PDB entry 3WXZ | X-ray diffraction, 2.30 A resolution | chains A and B

# Chain A (and B)
Name: Putative uncharacterized protein csyB
Source organism: Aspergillus oryzae
Notes: chain B of this document is another copy of the same molecule, construct and numbering; everything in this record applies to it too
Reference sequence: Q53U84 (Q53U84_ASPOZ); numbering as in UniProt (aligned over 1-397)
Sequence (417 residues; each row starts with the number of its first residue; numbers below 1 keep their minus sign (Met-19 is residue -19)):
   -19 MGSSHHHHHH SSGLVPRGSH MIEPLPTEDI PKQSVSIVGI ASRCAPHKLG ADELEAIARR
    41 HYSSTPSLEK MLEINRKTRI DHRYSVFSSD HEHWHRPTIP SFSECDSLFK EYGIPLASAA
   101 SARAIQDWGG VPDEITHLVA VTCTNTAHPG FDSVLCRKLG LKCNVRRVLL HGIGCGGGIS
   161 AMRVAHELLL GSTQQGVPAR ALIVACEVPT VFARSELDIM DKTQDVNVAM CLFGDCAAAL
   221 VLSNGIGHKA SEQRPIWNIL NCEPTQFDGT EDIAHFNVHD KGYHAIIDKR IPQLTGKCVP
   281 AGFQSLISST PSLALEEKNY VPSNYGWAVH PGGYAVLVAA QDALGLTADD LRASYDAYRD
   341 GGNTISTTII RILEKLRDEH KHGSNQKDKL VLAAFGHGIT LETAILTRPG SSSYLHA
Not modelled in the structure: -19 to 12, 390-397 (chain B: -19 to 12, 365, 390-397)
Construct notes: expression tag (-19 to 0); engineered mutation Phe375 (Ile in Q53U84)
Reported in the primary citation:
  - conformationally variable residues: Cys278
  - mutagenesis - A265F, A265V: decreased catalytic activity
  - mutagenesis - C123A, C123S: unchanged catalytic activity
  - mutagenesis - H377F, H377P: abolished catalytic activity

# Interface between chain A and chain B
Residue-residue contacts - 122 pairs, chain A then chain B:
  Ser81(A) - Asp260(B)
  Phe82(A) - Phe82(B)  hydrophobic
  Phe82(A) - Val258(B)  hydrophobic
  Phe82(A) - His259(B)
  Phe82(A) - Asp260(B)  hydrogen bond (backbone-side chain)
  Ser83(A) - Val258(B)
  Asp86(A) - Val258(B)
  His117(A) - Glu167(B)  salt bridge
  Cys123(A) - His128(B)
  Thr126(A) - His151(B)  hydrogen bond
  Thr126(A) - Val258(B)
  Thr126(A) - Tyr263(B)  hydrogen bond
  Ala127(A) - Gly152(B)
  His128(A) - Cys123(B)
  His128(A) - Gly152(B)
  His128(A) - His255(B)
  His128(A) - Phe256(B)  hydrogen bond (side chain-backbone)
  His128(A) - Tyr263(B)
  His128(A) - His377(B)
  Pro129(A) - Gly152(B)
  Pro129(A) - His377(B)
  Pro129(A) - Gly378(B)
  Gly130(A) - Gly152(B)  hydrogen bond (backbone-backbone)
  Ser133(A) - Gln246(B)  hydrogen bond
  Ser133(A) - Gly378(B)
  Cys136(A) - Gln246(B)
  Arg137(A) - Gln246(B)
  Arg137(A) - Phe247(B)  hydrogen bond (side chain-backbone)
  Arg137(A) - Asp248(B)
  Arg137(A) - Thr250(B)
  Arg137(A) - Glu251(B)  salt bridge
  Arg137(A) - Gly378(B)  hydrogen bond (side chain-backbone)
  Arg137(A) - Ile379(B)
  Cys143(A) - Thr245(B)
  Cys143(A) - Gln246(B)  hydrogen bond (backbone-backbone)
  Asn144(A) - Glu243(B)
  Asn144(A) - Pro244(B)
  Val145(A) - Pro244(B)
  Arg146(A) - Arg163(B)
  Arg146(A) - Glu167(B)  salt bridge
  Arg146(A) - Cys242(B)  hydrogen bond (side chain-backbone)
  Arg146(A) - Glu243(B)  salt bridge
  Arg146(A) - Pro244(B)
  Arg147(A) - Arg163(B)  hydrogen bond (backbone-side chain)
  Arg147(A) - Gln246(B)  hydrogen bond
  Arg147(A) - Thr380(B)  hydrogen bond
  Val148(A) - Leu150(B)  hydrophobic
  Val148(A) - Val164(B)  hydrophobic
  Leu149(A) - Leu149(B)
  Leu149(A) - Leu150(B)
  Leu149(A) - His151(B)  hydrogen bond (backbone-backbone)
  Leu150(A) - Val148(B)  hydrophobic
  Leu150(A) - Leu149(B)
  His151(A) - Thr126(B)  hydrogen bond
  His151(A) - Ala127(B)
  His151(A) - Leu149(B)  hydrogen bond (backbone-backbone)
  His151(A) - His151(B)
  Gly152(A) - Ala127(B)
  Gly152(A) - His128(B)
  Gly152(A) - Pro129(B)
  Gly152(A) - Gly130(B)  hydrogen bond (backbone-backbone)
  Ile153(A) - His128(B)
  Arg163(A) - Arg146(B)
  Arg163(A) - Arg147(B)  hydrogen bond (side chain-backbone)
  Val164(A) - Val148(B)  hydrophobic
  Glu167(A) - His117(B)  salt bridge
  Glu167(A) - Arg146(B)  salt bridge
  Glu167(A) - Glu167(B)
  Glu167(A) - Leu168(B)
  Glu167(A) - Gly171(B)
  Leu168(A) - Glu167(B)
  Leu170(A) - Gly171(B)
  Leu170(A) - Gln174(B)
  Leu170(A) - Gln175(B)
  Gly171(A) - Glu167(B)
  Gly171(A) - Leu170(B)
  Gly171(A) - Gly171(B)
  Thr173(A) - Gln174(B)
  Gln174(A) - Leu170(B)
  Gln174(A) - Thr173(B)
  Gln174(A) - Gln174(B)
  Gln175(A) - Leu170(B)
  Cys242(A) - Arg146(B)  hydrogen bond (backbone-side chain)
  Glu243(A) - Asn144(B)  hydrogen bond
  Glu243(A) - Arg146(B)  salt bridge
  Pro244(A) - Asn144(B)
  Pro244(A) - Val145(B)
  Pro244(A) - Arg146(B)
  Thr245(A) - Cys143(B)
  Gln246(A) - Ser133(B)  hydrogen bond
  Gln246(A) - Cys136(B)
  Gln246(A) - Arg137(B)
  Gln246(A) - Cys143(B)  hydrogen bond (backbone-backbone)
  Gln246(A) - Arg147(B)  hydrogen bond
  Phe247(A) - Arg137(B)  hydrogen bond (backbone-side chain)
  Asp248(A) - Arg137(B)  salt bridge
  Thr250(A) - Arg137(B)
  Glu251(A) - Arg137(B)
  Ala254(A) - His128(B)
  His255(A) - His128(B)
  His255(A) - Pro129(B)
  Phe256(A) - His128(B)  hydrogen bond (backbone-side chain)
  Val258(A) - Phe82(B)  hydrophobic
  Val258(A) - Ser83(B)
  Val258(A) - Asp86(B)
  Val258(A) - Thr126(B)
  His259(A) - Phe82(B)
  Asp260(A) - Ser81(B)
  Asp260(A) - Phe82(B)  hydrogen bond (side chain-backbone)
  Asp260(A) - Asp260(B)
  Asp260(A) - Lys261(B)  salt bridge
  Lys261(A) - Asp260(B)  salt bridge
  Tyr263(A) - Thr126(B)  hydrogen bond
  Tyr263(A) - His128(B)
  His377(A) - His128(B)
  His377(A) - Pro129(B)
  His377(A) - Arg147(B)
  Gly378(A) - Pro129(B)
  Gly378(A) - Ser133(B)
  Gly378(A) - Arg137(B)  hydrogen bond (backbone-side chain)
  Ile379(A) - Arg137(B)
  Thr380(A) - Arg147(B)  hydrogen bond
Interface residues without a listed pair, chain A (58 interface residues in all): Gln13, Gly154, Gly249
Interface residues without a listed pair, chain B (59 interface residues in all): Ile153, Gly154, Ser172, Gly249, Ala254, Asn257

# Summary
Chain A and chain B form an interface of 58 and 59 residues respectively, with 29 hydrogen bonds and 10 salt
bridges. Polar pairs include His117(A)-Glu167(B), Arg137(A)-Glu251(B) and Arg146(A)-Glu167(B). The paper
reports that A265F and A265V of chain A reduce catalytic activity; conformational variability at Cys278(A); 6
substitutions were tested in all.
Both chains are Putative uncharacterized protein csyB (Aspergillus oryzae). Entry 3WXZ (The structure of the
I375F mutant of CsyB) was determined by X-ray diffraction, deposited together with 3WXY and 3WY0.
